PDB entry 4PPK | X-ray diffraction, 2.00 A resolution | chain A

# Chain A
Molecule: Monomeric Azami Green
From: Synthetic construct
Sequence (245 residues; each row starts with the number of its first residue; note: 2 numbers in that range are skipped by the numbering (no residue carries them; nothing is unmodelled there)):
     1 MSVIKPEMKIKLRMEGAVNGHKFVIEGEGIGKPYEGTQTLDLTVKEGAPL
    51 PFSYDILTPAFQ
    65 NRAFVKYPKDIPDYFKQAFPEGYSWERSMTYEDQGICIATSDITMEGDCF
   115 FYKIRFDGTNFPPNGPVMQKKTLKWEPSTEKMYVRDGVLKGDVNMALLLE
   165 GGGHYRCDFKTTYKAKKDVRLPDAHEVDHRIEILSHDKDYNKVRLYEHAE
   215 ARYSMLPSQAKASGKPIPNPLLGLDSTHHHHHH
Not modelled in the structure: 1-2, 222-247
Covalent attachments: covalent link Q62-N65
Modified positions: Q62 ([2-(3-carbamoyl-1-imino-propyl)-4-(4-hydroxy-benzylidene)-5-oxo-4,5-dihydro-imidazol-1-yl]-acetic acid; CRQ)
Reported in the primary citation:
  - conformationally variable residues (side-chain flip): R66

# Summary
From the paper: conformational variability at R66.
Chain A is Monomeric Azami Green (Synthetic construct); the structure, Crystal structure of eCGP123 T69V
variant at pH 7.5, was determined by X-ray diffraction together with 4PPJ and 4PPL from the same study.
